7W5K - chains A and D of the 4 polymer chains in the assembly; structure by X-ray diffraction, 2.22 A resolution.

== Chain A (and D) ==
Name: L-sorbosone dehydrogenase, NAD(P) dependent
From: Gluconobacter oxydans
Notes: engineered mutation(s): C296A; chain D of this document is another copy of the same molecule, construct and numbering; everything in this record applies to it too
Sequence (504 residues; each row starts with the number of its first residue):
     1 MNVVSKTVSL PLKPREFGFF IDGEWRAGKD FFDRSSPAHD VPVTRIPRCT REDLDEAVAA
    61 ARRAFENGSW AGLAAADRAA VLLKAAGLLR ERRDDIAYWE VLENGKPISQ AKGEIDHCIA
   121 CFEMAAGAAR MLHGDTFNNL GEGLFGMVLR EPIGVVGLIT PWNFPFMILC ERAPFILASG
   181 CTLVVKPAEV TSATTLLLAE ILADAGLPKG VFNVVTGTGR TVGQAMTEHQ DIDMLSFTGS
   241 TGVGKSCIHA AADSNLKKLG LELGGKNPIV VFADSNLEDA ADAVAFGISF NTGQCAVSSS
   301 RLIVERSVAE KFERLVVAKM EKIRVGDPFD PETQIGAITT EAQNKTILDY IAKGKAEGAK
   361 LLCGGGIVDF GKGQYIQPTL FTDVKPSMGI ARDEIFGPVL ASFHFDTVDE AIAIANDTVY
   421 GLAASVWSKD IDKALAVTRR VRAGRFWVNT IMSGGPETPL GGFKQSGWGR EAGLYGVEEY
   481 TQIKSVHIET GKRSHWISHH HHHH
Unresolved in the structure: 1-7, 499-504 (chain D: 1-8, 490-504)
Ligand contacts: NADP (NAP; NADP nicotinamide-adenine-dinucleotide phosphate): I159, T160, P161, W162, N163, I168, R172, K186, P187, A188, E189, G217, T218, G219, R220, G223, Q224, T227, F237, T238, G239, S240, T241, V243, S246, E262, L263, G264, G265, A296, Q343, E394, F396, L422
Reported in the primary citation:
  - self-association interface (contacts with another copy of this molecule); pairs are residue here / residue on that copy: H249-D253 (hydrogen bond), F446, W447, V448, S485, H487
  - binding site for NADP: T160, W162, K186, E189, G219, Q224, S240, L263
  - mutagenesis - M167F, M167W, V297F, V297I, V297L, V297M, V297W: decreased catalytic activity
  - mutagenesis - M167I, M167L (2.7-fold), M167L/V297A (2.9-fold), M167V, V297A (1.2-fold): increased catalytic activity
  - binding site for NADP: E394 (by similarity / conservation)

== How chain A and chain D interact ==
Pairs across the interface - 75 pairs, chain A then chain D:
  G72(A) - G141(D)
  G72(A) - E142(D)  hydrogen bond (backbone-backbone)
  L73(A) - G141(D)
  A74(A) - N139(D)
  A74(A) - L140(D)
  A74(A) - G141(D)
  A75(A) - N139(D)  hydrogen bond (backbone-backbone)
  R78(A) - N139(D)  hydrogen bond (side chain-backbone)
  A129(A) - N139(D)  hydrogen bond (backbone-side chain)
  R130(A) - F137(D)
  R130(A) - N139(D)  hydrogen bond (backbone-side chain)
  M131(A) - F137(D)
  L132(A) - F137(D)
  L132(A) - N139(D)  hydrogen bond (backbone-side chain)
  H133(A) - D135(D)  salt bridge
  H133(A) - T136(D)
  H133(A) - F137(D)
  G134(A) - G134(D)
  G134(A) - D135(D)
  G134(A) - T136(D)  hydrogen bond (backbone-backbone)
  D135(A) - H133(D)  salt bridge
  D135(A) - G134(D)
  D135(A) - T136(D)  hydrogen bond (backbone-side chain)
  T136(A) - H133(D)
  T136(A) - G134(D)  hydrogen bond (backbone-backbone)
  T136(A) - D135(D)
  T136(A) - T136(D)
  T136(A) - M147(D)
  T136(A) - V148(D)  hydrogen bond (side chain-backbone)
  T136(A) - L149(D)
  F137(A) - R130(D)
  F137(A) - M131(D)
  F137(A) - L132(D)
  F137(A) - H133(D)
  N138(A) - L149(D)
  N138(A) - R150(D)  hydrogen bond (side chain-backbone)
  N138(A) - E151(D)
  N139(A) - A74(D)
  N139(A) - A75(D)  hydrogen bond (backbone-backbone)
  N139(A) - R78(D)  hydrogen bond (backbone-side chain)
  N139(A) - A129(D)  hydrogen bond (side chain-backbone)
  N139(A) - R130(D)  hydrogen bond (side chain-backbone)
  N139(A) - L132(D)  hydrogen bond (side chain-backbone)
  L140(A) - A74(D)
  G141(A) - G72(D)
  G141(A) - L73(D)
  G141(A) - A74(D)
  E142(A) - G68(D)
  E142(A) - G72(D)  hydrogen bond (backbone-backbone)
  F145(A) - M147(D)  hydrophobic
  F145(A) - L149(D)  hydrophobic
  M147(A) - T136(D)
  M147(A) - F145(D)  hydrophobic
  M147(A) - M147(D)  hydrophobic
  V148(A) - T136(D)  hydrogen bond (backbone-side chain)
  L149(A) - T136(D)
  L149(A) - N138(D)
  L149(A) - F145(D)  hydrophobic
  R150(A) - N138(D)  hydrogen bond (backbone-side chain)
  E151(A) - N138(D)
  S428(A) - I431(D)
  K429(A) - K429(D)
  K429(A) - D430(D)  salt bridge
  K429(A) - I431(D)  hydrogen bond (backbone-backbone)
  K429(A) - D432(D)  salt bridge
  D430(A) - K429(D)  salt bridge
  I431(A) - S428(D)
  I431(A) - K429(D)  hydrogen bond (backbone-backbone)
  I431(A) - I431(D)  hydrophobic
  I431(A) - A434(D)  hydrophobic
  I431(A) - V448(D)  hydrophobic
  I431(A) - N449(D)
  D432(A) - K429(D)  salt bridge
  A434(A) - I431(D)  hydrophobic
  N449(A) - I431(D)
Interface residues without a listed pair, chain A (34 interface residues in all): G68, V448

== Summary ==
The chain A/chain D interface involves 34 residues from each chain; the contacts include 21 hydrogen bonds and
6 salt bridges. Polar pairs include H133(A)-D135(D), K429(A)-D430(D) and K429(A)-D432(D). From the paper: a
binding site for NADP at T160(A), W162(A) and K186(A) among others; M167F, M167W and V297F of chain A, among
others, reduce catalytic activity; 12 substitutions were tested in all.
Both chains are L-sorbosone dehydrogenase, NAD(P) dependent (Gluconobacter oxydans). Entry 7W5K (The C296A
mutant of L-sorbosone dehydrogenase (SNDH) from Gluconobacter Oxydans WSH-004) was determined by X-ray
diffraction, deposited together with 7W5N and 7W5L.
